Entry 2R3D (X-ray diffraction, 2.09 A resolution); this record covers chain A.

[Chain A]
Name: Ricin A chain (EC 3.2.2.22)
From: Ricinus communis
Notes: EC 3.2.2.22
Reference sequence: P02879 (RICI_RICCO); residues 1-267 here correspond to UniProt positions 36-302 (UniProt number = residue number + 35)
Sequence (268 residues; row label = number of the first residue in the row; numbering starts at 0):
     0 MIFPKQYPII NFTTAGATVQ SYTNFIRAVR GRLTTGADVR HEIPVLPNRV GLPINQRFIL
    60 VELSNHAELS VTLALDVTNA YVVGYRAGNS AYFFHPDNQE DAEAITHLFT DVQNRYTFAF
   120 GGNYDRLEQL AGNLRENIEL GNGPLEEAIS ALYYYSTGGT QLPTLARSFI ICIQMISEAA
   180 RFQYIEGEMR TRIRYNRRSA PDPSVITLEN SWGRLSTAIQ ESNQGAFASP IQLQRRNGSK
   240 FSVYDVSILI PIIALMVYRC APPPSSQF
Not modelled in the structure: 0-5, 264-267
Construct notes: expression tag (0)
Small-molecule neighbours: acetamide (ACM): Y80, V81, F93, G121, N122, I172
Reported in the primary citation:
  - conformationally variable residues (side-chain flip): Y80
  - catalytic residues: R180 (citing earlier work)
  - mutagenesis - R180H, R180K: decreased catalytic activity (citing earlier work)
  - mutagenesis - R180H: decreased stability (citing earlier work)

[Summary]
Chain A binds acetamide. The paper reports the catalytic residue R180; R180H and R180K reduce catalytic
activity.
Chain A is Ricin A chain (EC 3.2.2.22) (Ricinus communis); the structure, Ricin A-chain (recombinant) complex
with Acetamide, was determined by X-ray diffraction, deposited together with 2P8N, 2PJO and 2R2X.
